Entry 7E2D (electron microscopy, 3.71 A resolution); this record covers chains B and D of the 11 polymer chains in the assembly.

[Chain B]
Name: Trafficking protein particle complex subunit 33
Source organism: Saccharomyces cerevisiae (strain ATCC 204508 / S288c)
UniProtKB: Q99394 (TRS33_YEAST); residue numbers follow UniProt; this construct covers 1-268
Sequence (268 residues; numbered 1 to 268; the number before each row is that of its first residue):
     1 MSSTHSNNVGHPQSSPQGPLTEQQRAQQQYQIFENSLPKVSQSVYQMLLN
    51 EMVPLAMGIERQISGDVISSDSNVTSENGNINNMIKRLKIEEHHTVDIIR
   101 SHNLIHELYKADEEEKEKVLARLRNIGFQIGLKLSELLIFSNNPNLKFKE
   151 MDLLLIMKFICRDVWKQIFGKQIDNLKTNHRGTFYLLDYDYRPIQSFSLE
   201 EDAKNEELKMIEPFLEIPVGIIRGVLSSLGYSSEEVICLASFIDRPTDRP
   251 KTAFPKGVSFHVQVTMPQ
Not modelled in the structure: 1-32, 67-84, 246-256, 264-268

[Chain D]
Name: Trafficking protein particle complex subunit BET5
Source organism: Saccharomyces cerevisiae (strain ATCC 204508 / S288c)
UniProtKB: Q03630 (BET5_YEAST); numbering as in UniProt (aligned over 1-159)
Sequence (159 residues; row label = number of the first residue in the row):
     1 MGIYSFWIFDRHCNCIFDREWTLASNSASGTINSKQNEEDAKLLYGMIFS
    51 LRSITQKLSKGSVKNDIRSISTGKYRVHTYCTASGLWFVLLSDFKQQSYT
   101 QVLQYIYSHIYVKYVSNNLLSPYDFAENENEMRGQGTRKITNRNFISVLE
   151 SFLAPMVNQ
Not modelled in the structure: 1, 30-34, 158-159

[Chain B / chain D interface]
Residue-residue contacts (27):
  Met-47(B) with Asn-117(D)
  Asn-50(B) with Leu-119(D)
  Glu-51(B) with Leu-119(D)
  Lys-86(B) with Asn-128(D)
  Arg-100(B) with Tyr-123(D)
  Ser-101(B) with Leu-119(D)
  His-102(B) with Leu-119(D); Pro-122(D)
  Ile-105(B) with Leu-119(D), hydrophobic
  Ser-196(B) with Lys-113(D), hydrogen bond (side chain-backbone); Asn-117(D), hydrogen bond (side chain-backbone); Asn-118(D), hydrogen bond (side chain-backbone)
  Phe-197(B) with Asn-118(D); Leu-119(D), hydrophobic; Leu-120(D), hydrophobic
  Ser-198(B) with Tyr-114(D); Asn-118(D), hydrogen bond (backbone-side chain); Leu-120(D); Asn-142(D); Asn-144(D)
  Leu-199(B) with Asn-142(D); Arg-143(D), hydrogen bond (backbone-backbone)
  Glu-200(B) with Asn-142(D); Arg-143(D)
  Glu-201(B) with Thr-141(D); Asn-142(D)
  Glu-207(B) with Leu-120(D)
Interface residues without a listed pair, chain B (20 interface residues in all): Pro-54, Ile-85, His-106, Gln-195, Met-210
Interface residues without a listed pair, chain D (14 interface residues in all): Lys-139
The authors on this interface:
  - interface residues, chain B: Arg-87(B)

[Summary]
Chain B and chain D form an interface of 20 and 14 residues respectively; the contacts include 5 hydrogen
bonds. Among the polar pairs are Ser-196(B)/Lys-113(D), Ser-196(B)/Asn-117(D) and Ser-196(B)/Asn-118(D). From
the paper: the interface residue Arg-87(B).
Here chain B is Trafficking protein particle complex subunit 33 and chain D is Trafficking protein particle
complex subunit BET5, both from Saccharomyces cerevisiae (strain ATCC 204508 / S288c). Entry 7E2D (Monomer of
TRAPPII (Closed)) was determined by electron microscopy (same publication as 7E2C, 7E8S, 7E8T, 7E93, 7E94 and
7EA3).
